PDB entry 7VW7 | X-ray diffraction, 3.82 A resolution | chains F and G of the 8 polymer chains in the assembly

Chain F:
Name: V-type sodium ATPase subunit B
Source organism: Enterococcus hirae
UniProtKB: A0A1V8XC32 (A0A1V8XC32_ENTHR); residue numbers follow UniProt; this construct covers 1-458
Amino-acid sequence (465 residues; numbered -6 to 458; the number before each row is that of its first residue; numbers below 1 keep their minus sign (Gly-6 is residue -6)):
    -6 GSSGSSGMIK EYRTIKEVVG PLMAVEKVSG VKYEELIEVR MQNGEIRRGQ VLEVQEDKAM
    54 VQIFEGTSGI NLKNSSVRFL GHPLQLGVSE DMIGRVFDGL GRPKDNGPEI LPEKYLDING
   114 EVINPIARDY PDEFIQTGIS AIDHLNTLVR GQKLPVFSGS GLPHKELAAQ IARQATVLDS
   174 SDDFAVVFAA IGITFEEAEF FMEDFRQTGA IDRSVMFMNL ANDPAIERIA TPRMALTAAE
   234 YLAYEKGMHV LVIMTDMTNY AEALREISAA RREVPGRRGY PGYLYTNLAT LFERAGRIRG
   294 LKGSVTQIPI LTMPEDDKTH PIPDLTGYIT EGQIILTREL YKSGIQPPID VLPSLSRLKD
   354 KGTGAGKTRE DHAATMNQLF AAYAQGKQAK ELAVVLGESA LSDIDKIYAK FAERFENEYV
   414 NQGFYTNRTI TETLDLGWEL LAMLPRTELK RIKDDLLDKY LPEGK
Disordered / not traced: -6 to 0, 454-458
Differences from the reference sequence: expression tag (-6 to 0)
Modified positions: Mse1, Mse16, Mse34, Mse53, Mse85, Mse195, Mse209, Mse211, Mse227, Mse241, Mse247, Mse250, Mse306, Mse369, Mse436 (selenomethionine; parent Met)
Small-molecule neighbours:
  - ADP (adenosine-5'-diphosphate): Leu348, Ser349, Arg350, Lys352
  - tetrafluoroaluminate (ALF): Gly320, Tyr321, Thr323, Arg350
What the authors report for this chain:
  - binding site for tetrafluoroaluminate: Arg350

Chain G:
Name: V-type sodium ATPase subunit D
Source organism: Enterococcus hirae
Notes: EC 3.6.3.14
UniProtKB: A0A7Z9AX30 (A0A7Z9AX30_ENTHR); residues 1-210 here = UniProt positions 1-210
Amino-acid sequence (217 residues; numbered -6 to 210; the number before each row is that of its first residue; numbers below 1 keep their minus sign (Gly-6 is residue -6)):
    -6 GSSGSSGMRL NVNPTRMELT RLKKQLTTAT RGHKLLKDKQ DELMRQFILL IRKNNELRQA
    54 IEKETQTAMK DFVLAKSTVE EAFIDELLAL PAENVSISVV EKNIMSVKVP LMNFQYDETL
   114 NETPLEYGYL HSNAELDRSI DGFTQLLPKL LKLAEVEKTC QLMAEEIEKT RRRVNALEYM
   174 TIPQLEETIY YIKMKLEENE RAEVTRLIKV KNMGTEE
Disordered / not traced: -6 to 1, 66-75, 84-85, 89-91, 105-129, 207-210
Differences from the reference sequence: expression tag (-6 to 0)
Modified positions: Mse1, Mse105 (selenomethionine); Mse10, Mse37, Mse62, Mse98, Mse156, Mse173, Mse187, Mse206 (selenomethionine; parent Met)

How chain F and chain G interact:
Residue-residue contacts - 5 pairs, chain F then chain G:
  Arg265(F) - Mse206(G)
  Pro268(F) - Arg199(G)  hydrogen bond (backbone-side chain)
  Leu389(F) - Arg165(G)  hydrogen bond (backbone-side chain)
  Leu389(F) - Arg166(G)
  Gly390(F) - Arg165(G)
Interface residues without a listed pair, chain F (11 interface residues in all): Val267, Gly269, Glu308, Thr312, Val388, Ser392, Ala393
Interface residues without a listed pair, chain G (8 interface residues in all): Asn6, Lys162, Ala169, Tyr184

In short:
The interface between chain F and chain G involves 11 residues on one side and 8 on the other, with 2 hydrogen
bonds. Among the polar pairs are Pro268(F)-Arg199(G) and Leu389(F)-Arg165(G). Bound to chain F: ADP and
tetrafluoroaluminate. From the paper: a binding site for tetrafluoroaluminate at Arg350(F).
Chain F is V-type sodium ATPase subunit B and chain G is V-type sodium ATPase subunit D, both from
Enterococcus hirae; the structure, Crystal structure of the 2 ADP-AlF4-bound V1 complex, was determined by
X-ray diffraction.
